Entry 5JLV (X-ray diffraction, 2.00 A resolution); this record covers chains A and C.

# Chain A
Name: Botulinum neurotoxin type A
Organism: Clostridium botulinum
Notes: EC 3.4.24.69
Reference sequence: P10845 (BXA1_CLOBO); numbering as in UniProt (aligned over 872-1296)
Chain sequence (428 residues; each row starts with the number of its first residue):
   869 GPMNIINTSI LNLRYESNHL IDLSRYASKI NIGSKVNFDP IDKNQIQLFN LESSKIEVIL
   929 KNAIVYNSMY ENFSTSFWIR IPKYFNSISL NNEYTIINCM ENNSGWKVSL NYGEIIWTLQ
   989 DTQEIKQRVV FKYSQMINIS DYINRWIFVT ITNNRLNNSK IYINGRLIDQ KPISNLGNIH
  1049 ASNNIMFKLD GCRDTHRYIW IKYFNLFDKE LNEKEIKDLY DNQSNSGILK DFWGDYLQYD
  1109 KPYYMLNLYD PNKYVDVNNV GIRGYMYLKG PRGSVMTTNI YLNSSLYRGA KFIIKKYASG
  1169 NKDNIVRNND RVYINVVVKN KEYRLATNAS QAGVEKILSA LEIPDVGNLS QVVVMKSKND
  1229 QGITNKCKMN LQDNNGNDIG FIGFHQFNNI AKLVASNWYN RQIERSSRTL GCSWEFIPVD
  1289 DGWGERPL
Unresolved in the structure: 869, 1167-1168
Construct notes: expression tag (869-871); engineered mutation Ala1158 (Thr in P10845)
Reported in the primary citation:
  - binding site for N-acetylglucosamine: Phe953, His1064
  - mutagenesis - F953G, F953R, H1064G, H1064R, G1292Q, G1292R: unchanged stability
  - mutagenesis - F953R, H1064R, G1292Q, G1292R: unchanged binding to bSV2C
  - mutagenesis - F953G (Kd 760 nM), R1156E, R1294S: decreased binding to Synaptic vesicle glycoprotein 2C (chain C)
  - mutagenesis - F953G, F953R, T1145A/T1146A, G1292Q, G1292R: abolished binding to neurons
  - mutagenesis - H1064G, H1064R: decreased binding to neurons
  - mutagenesis - F953R: unchanged catalytic activity
  - mutagenesis - R1156E, R1294S: decreased binding to bSV2C

# Chain C
Name: Synaptic vesicle glycoprotein 2C
Organism: Homo sapiens
Reference sequence: Q496J9 (SV2C_HUMAN); numbering as in UniProt (aligned over 473-567)
Chain sequence (117 residues; each row starts with the number of its first residue):
   451 SHHHHHHHHH SGGGSGGGIE GRVERDKYAN FTINFTMENQ IHTGMEYDNG RFIGVKFKSV
   511 TFKDSVFKSC TFEDVTSVNT YFKNCTFIDT VFDNTDFEPY KFIDSEFKNC SFFHNKT
Unresolved in the structure: 451-469, 567
Construct notes: expression tag (451-472)
Glycans and other covalent adducts: N-acetylglucosamine (NAG) linked to Asn534; glycan linked to Asn559
UniProt features mapped onto this chain:
  - glycosylation (N-linked (GlcNAc...) asparagine): Asn480, Asn484, Asn534, Asn559, Asn565
  - mutagenesis: Asn559 (N559A: No change in interaction with C.botulinum neurotoxin type A heavy chain (botA, BoNT/A HC). Decreased molecular weight probably due to glycosylation loss, decreased interaction with BoNT/A HC ...), Ser561 (S561A: Decreased molecular weight probably due to glycosylation loss, decreased binding to BoNT/A HC), Phe563 (F563A: No longer interacts with BoNT/A HC), Asn565 (N565Q: Decreased molecular weight probably due to glycosylation loss, no change in binding to BoNT/A heavy chain. Greater reduction in weight; when associated with Q-559)
Reported in the primary citation:
  - post-translational modification sites: Asn534, Asn559
  - mutagenesis - N559A: decreased expression

# Chain A / chain C interface
Pairs across the interface - 30 pairs, chain A then chain C:
  Phe953(A) - Asn559(C)
  Pro1139(A) - His564(C)
  Pro1139(A) - Lys566(C)
  Arg1140(A) - Phe563(C)
  Gly1141(A) - Phe562(C)
  Ser1142(A) - Cys560(C)
  Ser1142(A) - Ser561(C)
  Ser1142(A) - Phe562(C)  hydrogen bond (backbone-backbone)
  Val1143(A) - Cys560(C)
  Val1143(A) - Ser561(C)
  Met1144(A) - Lys558(C)
  Met1144(A) - Asn559(C)  hydrogen bond (backbone-backbone)
  Met1144(A) - Cys560(C)  hydrogen bond (backbone-backbone)
  Thr1145(A) - Phe557(C)
  Thr1145(A) - Lys558(C)
  Thr1145(A) - Asn559(C)  hydrogen bond (side chain-backbone)
  Thr1146(A) - Glu556(C)
  Thr1146(A) - Phe557(C)  hydrogen bond (side chain-backbone)
  Tyr1149(A) - Asn559(C)  hydrogen bond
  Ser1153(A) - Phe563(C)
  Arg1156(A) - Phe563(C)
  Gly1292(A) - Asn559(C)
  Glu1293(A) - Ser561(C)
  Arg1294(A) - Ser519(C)
  Arg1294(A) - Cys520(C)  hydrogen bond (side chain-backbone)
  Arg1294(A) - Thr521(C)  hydrogen bond
  Arg1294(A) - Asp539(C)  hydrogen bond (side chain-backbone)
  Arg1294(A) - Val541(C)
  Leu1296(A) - Val541(C)  hydrophobic
  Leu1296(A) - Phe563(C)  hydrophobic
Also at the interface, not in a pair above, chain C (17 interface residues in all): Thr540, Ser555
The authors on this interface:
  - interface residues, chain A: Thr1145(A), Thr1146(A) (proposed by the authors, not directly observed)

# Overview
The interface between chain A and chain C involves 16 residues on one side and 17 on the other; the contacts
include 9 hydrogen bonds. Among the polar pairs are Thr1145(A)-Asn559(C), Thr1146(A)-Phe557(C) and
Tyr1149(A)-Asn559(C). From the paper: a binding site for N-acetylglucosamine at Phe953(A) and His1064(A);
F953G, F953R and T1145A/T1146A of chain A, among others, abolish binding to neurons; 10 substitutions were
tested in all.
Chain A is Botulinum neurotoxin type A (Clostridium botulinum) and chain C is Synaptic vesicle glycoprotein 2C
(Homo sapiens); the structure, Receptor binding domain of Botulinum neurotoxin A in complex with human
glycosylated SV2C, was determined by X-ray diffraction together with 5JMC from the same study.
